PDB entry 7A24 | electron microscopy, 3.80 A resolution | chains C and O of the 34 polymer chains in the assembly

# Chain C
Protein: 75kDa
Organism: Brassica oleracea
Amino-acid sequence (748 residues; row label = number of the first residue in the row):
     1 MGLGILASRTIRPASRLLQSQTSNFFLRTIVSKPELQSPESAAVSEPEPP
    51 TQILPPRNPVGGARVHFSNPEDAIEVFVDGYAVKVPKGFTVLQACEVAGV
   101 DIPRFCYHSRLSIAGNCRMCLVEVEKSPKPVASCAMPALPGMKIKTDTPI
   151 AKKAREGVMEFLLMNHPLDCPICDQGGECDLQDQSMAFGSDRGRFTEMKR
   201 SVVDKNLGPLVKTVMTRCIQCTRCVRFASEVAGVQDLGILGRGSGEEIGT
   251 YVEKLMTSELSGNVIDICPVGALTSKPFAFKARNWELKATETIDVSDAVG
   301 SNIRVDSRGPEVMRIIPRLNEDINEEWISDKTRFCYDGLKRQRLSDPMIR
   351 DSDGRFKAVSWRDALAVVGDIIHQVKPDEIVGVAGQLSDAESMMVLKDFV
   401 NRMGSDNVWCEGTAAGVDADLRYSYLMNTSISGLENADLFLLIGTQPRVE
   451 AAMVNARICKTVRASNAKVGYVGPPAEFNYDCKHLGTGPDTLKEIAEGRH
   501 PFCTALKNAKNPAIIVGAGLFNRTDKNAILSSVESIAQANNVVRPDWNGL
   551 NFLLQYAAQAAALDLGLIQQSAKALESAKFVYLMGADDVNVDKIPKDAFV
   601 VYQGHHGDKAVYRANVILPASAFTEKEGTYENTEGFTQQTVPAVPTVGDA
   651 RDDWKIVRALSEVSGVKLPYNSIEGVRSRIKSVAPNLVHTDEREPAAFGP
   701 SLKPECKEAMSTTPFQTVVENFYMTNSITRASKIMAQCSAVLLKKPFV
Disordered / not traced: 1-49, 743-748
Ion coordination: 2Fe-2S cluster Fe: Cys117, Cys134; 4Fe-4S cluster Fe site 1: His166, Cys170, Cys173, Cys179; 4Fe-4S cluster Fe site 2: Cys218, Cys221, Cys224, Cys268
Ligand contacts:
  - 2Fe-2S cluster (FES): Leu92, Arg104, Phe105, Cys106, Tyr107, Ala114, Cys117, Arg118, Met119, Cys120, Ala132, Cys134
  - 4Fe-4S cluster (SF4), molecule 1: His166, Pro167, Asp169, Cys170, Cys173, Gln175, Gly176, Cys179, Leu181, Gln182, Arg217, Val270, Gly271
  - 4Fe-4S cluster (SF4), molecule 2: Met215, Cys218, Ile219, Gln220, Cys221, Thr222, Arg223, Cys224, Ile248, Cys268, Pro269, Val270, Ala272, Leu273

# Chain O
Protein: 18kDa
Organism: Brassica oleracea
Amino-acid sequence (154 residues; numbered 1 to 154; the number before each row is that of its first residue):
     1 MALCATTQRTIRIAATLRRVARPFATDAVVESDYKRGEIGKVSGIPEEHL
    51 SRKVIIYSPARTATQSGSGKLGKWKINFVSTLKWENPLMGWTSTGDPYAN
   101 VGDSALAFDSEEAAKSFAERHGWDYKVKKPNTPLLKVKSYSDNFKWKGNP
   151 QPEN
Disordered / not traced: 1-38, 150-154

# How chain C and chain O interact
Contacting residue pairs (81; chain C residue first):
  Val60(C) with Ser68(O)
  Gly61(C) with Leu71(O); Pro133(O)
  Gly62(C) with Thr132(O)
  Ala63(C) with Pro133(O); Leu135(O), hydrophobic
  Arg64(C) with Thr132(O), hydrogen bond (side chain-backbone); Pro133(O), hydrogen bond (backbone-backbone); Leu134(O); Leu135(O), hydrogen bond (backbone-backbone)
  His66(C) with Lys136(O), hydrogen bond
  Lys87(C) with Val137(O)
  Gly88(C) with Val137(O); Lys138(O); Ser139(O), hydrogen bond (backbone-side chain)
  Phe89(C) with Leu135(O); Val137(O), hydrophobic
  Thr90(C) with Lys138(O)
  Gln93(C) with Lys136(O), hydrogen bond (side chain-backbone); Lys138(O)
  Glu96(C) with Leu135(O)
  Val97(C) with Leu135(O), hydrophobic
  Asp101(C) with Ser68(O), hydrogen bond (side chain-backbone)
  Arg104(C) with Ser66(O)
  Tyr107(C) with Lys138(O)
  His108(C) with Ser66(O); Lys138(O), hydrogen bond (backbone-side chain)
  Ser109(C) with Lys138(O), hydrogen bond (backbone-side chain)
  Arg110(C) with Pro133(O); Leu134(O)
  Leu111(C) with Lys138(O), hydrogen bond (backbone-side chain)
  Ser112(C) with Asn143(O)
  Ile113(C) with Lys138(O); Ser139(O); Tyr140(O); Asn143(O), hydrogen bond (backbone-side chain)
  Ala135(C) with Tyr140(O), hydrophobic
  Glu178(C) with Thr64(O), hydrogen bond; Gln65(O)
  Cys179(C) with Gln65(O)
  Asp180(C) with Thr64(O); Gln65(O); Ser66(O), hydrogen bond (side chain-backbone)
  Asp183(C) with Gln65(O)
  Arg223(C) with Ser66(O), hydrogen bond
  Asp266(C) with Ala63(O); Thr64(O)
  Cys268(C) with Thr64(O)
  Asn284(C) with Gln65(O)
  Lys288(C) with Val79(O); Ser80(O), hydrogen bond (side chain-backbone); Lys83(O)
  Ala289(C) with Tyr57(O)
  Glu291(C) with Ser58(O); Pro59(O); Ala60(O), hydrogen bond (side chain-backbone); Lys128(O), hydrogen bond (backbone-side chain)
  Gly309(C) with Lys83(O)
  Pro310(C) with Lys83(O); Glu85(O); Thr92(O)
  Pro317(C) with Ala63(O)
  Arg318(C) with Asn131(O)
  Leu319(C) with Asn131(O); Thr132(O); Pro133(O)
  Asn320(C) with Asn131(O), hydrogen bond
  Glu326(C) with Arg61(O), salt bridge
  Gln639(C) with Lys126(O); Lys128(O)
  Val641(C) with Ile55(O), hydrophobic; Asn77(O); Lys128(O)
  Pro642(C) with Val79(O), hydrophobic; Thr81(O)
  Ala643(C) with Thr81(O)
  Val644(C) with Thr81(O)
  Pro645(C) with Thr81(O); Lys83(O)
  Thr690(C) with Lys126(O)
  Asp691(C) with Lys129(O)
Other interface residues (no listed pair), chain C (59 interface residues in all): Val65, Ala114, Gly177, Arg304, Arg314, Ile316, Glu321, Ala464, Glu625, Glu627
Other interface residues (no listed pair), chain O (38 interface residues in all): Thr62, Gly67, Leu82, Asp103, Lys145

# Summary
59 residues of chain C face 38 of chain O across their interface; the contacts include 18 hydrogen bonds and 1
salt bridge. Polar contacts include Glu326(C)-Arg61(O), Arg64(C)-Thr132(O) and His66(C)-Lys136(O). Bound to
chain C: 4Fe-4S cluster and 2Fe-2S cluster.
Chain C is 75kDa and chain O is 18kDa, both from Brassica oleracea; the structure, Assembly intermediate of
the plant mitochondrial complex I, was determined by electron microscopy together with 7A23 from the same
study.
